PDB entry 1FIH | X-ray diffraction, 1.95 A resolution | chains A and B of the 3 polymer chains in the assembly

Chain A (and B):
Molecule: Mannose-binding protein A
Source organism: Rattus norvegicus
Notes: chain B of this document is another copy of the same molecule, construct and numbering; everything in this record applies to it too
UniProtKB: P19999 (MBL1_RAT); the construct has insertions or renumbered stretches relative to UniProt, so the offset changes along the chain: 73-180 = UniProt 90-197; 182-190 = UniProt 198-206; 195-226 = UniProt 207-238
Sequence (154 residues; numbered 73 to 226; the number before each row is that of its first residue):
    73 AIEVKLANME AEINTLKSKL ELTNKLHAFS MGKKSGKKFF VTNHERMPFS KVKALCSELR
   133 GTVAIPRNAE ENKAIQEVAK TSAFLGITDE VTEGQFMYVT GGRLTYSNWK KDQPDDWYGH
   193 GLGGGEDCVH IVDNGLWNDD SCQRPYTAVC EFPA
Sequence notes: engineered mutation Gln-185 (Glu202 in P19999), Asp-187 (Asn204 in P19999), Trp-189 (His206 in P19999), Gly-196 (Ser208 in P19999), His-202 (Thr214 in P19999), Asp-212 (Ile224 in P19999), Arg-216 (Ala228 in P19999), Pro-217 (Ser229 in P19999), Tyr-218 (His230 in P19999); insertion (181, 191-194)
Cystine bridges: Cys-128/Cys-222, Cys-200/Cys-214
Bound ions: Ca2+ site 1: Glu-84, Glu-165, Asp-199; Ca2+ site 2: Asp-161, Glu-165, Asp-188, Glu-198, Asp-199; Ca2+ site 3: Gln-185, Asp-187, Glu-198, Asn-210, Asp-211 (together with 2-acetamido-2-deoxy-beta-D-galactopyranose)
Residues lining bound ligands: 2-acetamido-2-deoxy-beta-D-galactopyranose (NGA): Gln-185, Asp-187, Trp-189, Glu-198, His-202, Asn-210, Asp-211, Asp-212, Tyr-218
Curated features (UniProtKB/Swiss-Prot):
  - binding site (Ca(2+)): Asp-161, Glu-165, Glu-198, Asp-199, Asn-210, Asp-211

Interface between chain A and chain B:
Pairs across the interface (39):
  Ile-74(A) / Ile-74(B)  hydrophobic
  Ile-74(A) / Leu-78(B)  hydrophobic
  Lys-77(A) / Leu-78(B)
  Leu-78(A) / Leu-78(B)  hydrophobic
  Met-81(A) / Leu-78(B)
  Met-81(A) / Met-81(B)  hydrophobic
  Met-81(A) / Glu-82(B)
  Met-81(A) / Ile-85(B)  hydrophobic
  Glu-84(A) / Lys-89(B)  salt bridge
  Ile-85(A) / Ile-85(B)  hydrophobic
  Thr-87(A) / Lys-89(B)  hydrogen bond
  Leu-88(A) / Leu-88(B)  hydrophobic
  Leu-88(A) / Leu-92(B)  hydrophobic
  Lys-91(A) / Leu-92(B)
  Leu-92(A) / Leu-92(B)
  Leu-94(A) / Glu-130(B)
  Leu-94(A) / Leu-131(B)
  Leu-94(A) / Arg-132(B)
  Thr-95(A) / Leu-92(B)
  Thr-95(A) / Asn-96(B)  hydrogen bond
  Lys-97(A) / Glu-130(B)  salt bridge
  Lys-97(A) / Leu-131(B)
  Leu-98(A) / Leu-131(B)
  Leu-98(A) / Phe-224(B)  hydrophobic
  His-99(A) / His-99(B)
  Phe-101(A) / Val-113(B)
  Phe-101(A) / Thr-114(B)
  Phe-101(A) / Asn-115(B)
  Phe-101(A) / Leu-127(B)  hydrophobic
  Phe-101(A) / Leu-131(B)  hydrophobic
  Ser-102(A) / His-99(B)  hydrogen bond
  Ser-102(A) / Met-103(B)
  Ser-102(A) / Val-113(B)
  Met-103(A) / Met-103(B)  hydrophobic
  Gly-104(A) / Asn-115(B)
  Lys-105(A) / Asn-115(B)  hydrogen bond (backbone-side chain)
  Lys-106(A) / Asn-115(B)  hydrogen bond (side chain-backbone)
  Lys-106(A) / Glu-117(B)
  Ser-107(A) / Glu-117(B)  hydrogen bond (backbone-side chain)
Also at the interface, not in a pair above, chain B (24 interface residues in all): Thr-95, His-116, Ala-220, Cys-222

In short:
22 residues of chain A and 24 residues of chain B are in contact, with 6 hydrogen bonds and 2 salt bridges.
Polar contacts include Glu-84(A)/Lys-89(B), Lys-97(A)/Glu-130(B) and Thr-87(A)/Lys-89(B). Chain A binds
2-acetamido-2-deoxy-beta-D-galactopyranose. Curated annotation (UniProt) lists 6 Ca2+-binding residues on
chain A.
Both chains are Mannose-binding protein A (Rattus norvegicus). Entry 1FIH (N-acetylgalactosamine binding
mutant of mannose-binding protein A (qpdwg-hdrpy), complex with N-acetylgalactosamine) was determined by X-ray
diffraction together with 1FIF from the same study.
